8RHL - chains V and W of the 32 polymer chains in the assembly; structure by X-ray diffraction, 3.20 A resolution.

Chain V:
Protein: Proteasome subunit beta type-2
From: Saccharomyces cerevisiae
Notes: EC 3.4.25.1
UniProtKB: P25043 (PSB2_YEAST); residues 1-232 here correspond to UniProt positions 30-261 (UniProt number = residue number + 29)
Sequence (232 residues; row label = number of the first residue in the row):
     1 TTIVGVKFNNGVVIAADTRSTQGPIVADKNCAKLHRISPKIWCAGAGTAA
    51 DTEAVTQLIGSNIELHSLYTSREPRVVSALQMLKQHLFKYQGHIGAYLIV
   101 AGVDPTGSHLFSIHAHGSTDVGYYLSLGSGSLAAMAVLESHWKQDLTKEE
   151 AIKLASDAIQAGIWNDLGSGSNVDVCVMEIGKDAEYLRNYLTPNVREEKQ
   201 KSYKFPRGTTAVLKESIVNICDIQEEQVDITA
Disordered / not traced: 223-232
Ion coordination: Mg2+: Ile163, Asp166 (shared with 1 residue of chain L)
UniProt features mapped onto this chain:
  - active site: Thr1 (Nucleophile)

Chain W:
Protein: Proteasome subunit beta type-3
From: Saccharomyces cerevisiae
UniProtKB: P25451 (PSB3_YEAST); residues 0-204 here correspond to UniProt positions 1-205 (UniProt number = residue number + 1)
Sequence (205 residues; numbered 0 to 204; the number before each row is that of its first residue; numbering starts at 0):
     0 MSDPSSINGGIVVAMTGKDCVAIACDLRLGSQSLGVSNKFEKIFHYGHVF
    50 LGITGLATDVTTLNEMFRYKTNLYKLKEERAIEPETFTQLVSSSLYERRF
   100 GPYFVGPVVAGINSKSGKPFIAGFDLIGCIDEAKDFIVSGTASDQLFGMC
   150 ESLYEPNLEPEDLFETISQALLNAADRDALSGWGAVVYIIKKDEVVKRYL
   200 KMRQD
Disordered / not traced: 0
Ion coordination: Mg2+: Asp204 (shared with 2 residues of chain K)
UniProt features mapped onto this chain:
  - modified residue: Ser30 (Phosphoserine)
  - cross-link: Lys69 (Glycyl lysine isopeptide (Lys-Gly) (interchain with G-Cter in ubiquitin))

Chain V / chain W interface:
Contacting residue pairs (65; chain V residue first):
  Ile25(V) with Asp143(W); Phe146(W), hydrophobic
  Val26(V) with Phe146(W)
  Ala27(V) with Asp130(W)
  Asp28(V) with Asp130(W); Glu131(W)
  Lys29(V) with Glu150(W), salt bridge
  Ala49(V) with Cys128(W), hydrophobic
  Ala50(V) with Tyr95(W); Ile126(W), hydrophobic; Cys128(W)
  Asp51(V) with Tyr95(W), hydrogen bond; Arg98(W), salt bridge
  Ala54(V) with Tyr95(W)
  His93(V) with Arg98(W), hydrogen bond (backbone-side chain); Phe99(W)
  Arg196(V) with Glu150(W), salt bridge
  Lys199(V) with Glu150(W); Ser151(W); Tyr153(W), hydrogen bond (side chain-backbone)
  Ser202(V) with Glu154(W), hydrogen bond
  Tyr203(V) with Ser151(W); Leu152(W), hydrophobic; Glu154(W)
  Lys204(V) with Glu154(W), hydrogen bond (backbone-side chain); Asp161(W)
  Phe205(V) with Leu152(W), hydrophobic; Glu164(W); Gln168(W)
  Arg207(V) with Glu158(W); Glu160(W), salt bridge; Asp161(W), salt bridge
  Gly208(V) with Glu164(W), hydrogen bond (backbone-side chain)
  Thr209(V) with Glu164(W), hydrogen bond (backbone-side chain); Gln168(W)
  Thr210(V) with Glu164(W), hydrogen bond (backbone-side chain); Ser167(W); Gln168(W), hydrogen bond; Leu199(W)
  Ala211(V) with Leu199(W); Lys200(W), hydrogen bond (backbone-backbone)
  Val212(V) with Phe163(W), hydrophobic; Tyr198(W)
  Leu213(V) with Tyr198(W), hydrogen bond (backbone-backbone); Leu199(W); Lys200(W)
  Lys214(V) with Lys196(W); Arg197(W); Tyr198(W), hydrogen bond (backbone-backbone)
  Glu215(V) with Lys196(W); Arg197(W), salt bridge
  Ser216(V) with Val194(W); Val195(W); Lys196(W), hydrogen bond (backbone-backbone)
  Ile217(V) with Glu193(W); Val194(W)
  Val218(V) with His44(W); Tyr187(W), hydrophobic; Val194(W), hydrogen bond (backbone-backbone); Lys196(W)
  Asn219(V) with His44(W)
  Ile220(V) with Gly46(W); His47(W); Val194(W), hydrophobic
  Asp222(V) with Lys74(W), salt bridge
Also at the interface, not in a pair above, chain V (36 interface residues in all): Thr48, Gln57, Tyr90, Ile94, Pro206
Also at the interface, not in a pair above, chain W (41 interface residues in all): Phe49, Gln88, Asp124, Asp134, Leu157, Thr165, Leu171

Summary:
Chain V and chain W form an interface of 36 and 41 residues respectively; the contacts include 14 hydrogen
bonds and 7 salt bridges. Among the polar pairs are Lys29(V)-Glu150(W), Asp51(V)-Arg98(W) and
Arg196(V)-Glu150(W). From UniProt: active-site residue Thr1(V) on chain V.
Here chain V is Proteasome subunit beta type-2 and chain W is Proteasome subunit beta type-3, both from
Saccharomyces cerevisiae. Entry 8RHL (Yeast 20S proteasome in complex with a linear biarylether epoxyketone
(compound 15a)) was determined by X-ray diffraction, deposited together with 8RHJ and 8RHK.
